PDB entry 7YI1 | electron microscopy, 2.80 A resolution | chains G and J of the 12 polymer chains in the assembly

# Chain G
Name: Histone H2A
Source organism: Xenopus laevis
UniProt: Q6AZJ8 (Q6AZJ8_XENLA); residues 1-129 here correspond to UniProt positions 2-130 (UniProt number = residue number + 1)
Sequence (129 residues; each row starts with the number of its first residue):
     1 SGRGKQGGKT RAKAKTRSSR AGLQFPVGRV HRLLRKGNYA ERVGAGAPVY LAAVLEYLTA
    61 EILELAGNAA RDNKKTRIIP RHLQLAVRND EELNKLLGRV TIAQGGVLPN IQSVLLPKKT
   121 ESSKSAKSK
Not modelled in the structure: 1-11, 119-129

# Chain J
Molecule: Wisdom 601 DNA
Source organism: synthetic construct
Sequence (167 nucleotides; each row starts with the number of its first residue; numbers below 1 keep their minus sign (DG-93 is residue -93)):
   -93 GGTCGCTGTT CAATACATGC ACAGGATGTA TATATCTGAC ACGTGCCTGG AGACTAGGGA
   -33 GTAATCCCCT TGGCGGTTAA AACGCGGGGG ACAGCGCGTA CGTGCGTTTA AGCGGTGCTA
    27 GAGCTGTCTA CGACCAATTG AGCGGCCTGC AGACCGGGAT TCTCCAG
Not modelled in the structure: -93 to -78

# Chain G / chain J interface
Contacting residue pairs (12):
  Ala12(G) - DA-41(J)  phosphate contact
  Ala14(G) - DA-43(J)  phosphate contact
  Lys15(G) - DA-43(J)  phosphate contact
  Lys15(G) - DG-42(J)  hydrogen bond to the phosphate
  Thr16(G) - DA-43(J)  phosphate contact
  Arg17(G) - DA-43(J)  salt bridge to the phosphate
  Arg20(G) - DG-42(J)  salt bridge to the phosphate
  Gly28(G) - DA-43(J)  phosphate contact
  Arg29(G) - DG-44(J)  phosphate contact
  Arg32(G) - DG-44(J)  salt bridge to the phosphate
  Arg42(G) - DG-35(J)  phosphate contact
  Arg77(G) - DC-54(J)  sugar contact
Interface residues without a listed pair, chain G (13 interface residues in all): Lys13, Glu41
Interface residues without a listed pair, chain J (8 interface residues in all): DG-45, DA-34

# Overview
13 residues of chain G and 8 residues of chain J are in contact, with 1 hydrogen bond and 3 salt bridges.
Polar pairs include Lys15(G)-DG-42(J), Arg17(G)-DA-43(J) and Arg20(G)-DG-42(J).
Here chain G is Histone H2A (Xenopus laevis) and chain J is Wisdom 601 DNA (synthetic construct). Entry 7YI1
(Cryo-EM structure of Eaf3 CHD bound to H3K36me3 nucleosome) was determined by electron microscopy together
with 7YI0, 7YI2, 7YI3, 7YI4 and 7YI5 from the same study.
